Entry 4Y1L (X-ray diffraction, 2.70 A resolution); this record covers chains A and B of the 3 polymer chains in the assembly.

Chain A (and B):
Molecule: SUMO-conjugating enzyme UBC9
Organism: Homo sapiens
Notes: EC 6.3.2.-; chain B of this document is another copy of the same molecule, construct and numbering; everything in this record applies to it too
UniProtKB: P63279 (UBC9_HUMAN); residues 1-158 here = UniProt positions 1-158
Amino-acid sequence (158 residues; numbered 1 to 158; the number before each row is that of its first residue):
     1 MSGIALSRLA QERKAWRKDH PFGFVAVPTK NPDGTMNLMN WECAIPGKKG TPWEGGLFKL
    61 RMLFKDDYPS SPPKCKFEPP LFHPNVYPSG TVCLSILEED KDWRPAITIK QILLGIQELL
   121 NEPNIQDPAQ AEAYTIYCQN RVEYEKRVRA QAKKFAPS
Curated features (UniProtKB/Swiss-Prot):
  - region: Arg13 to Lys18 (Interaction with SUMO1)
  - active site: Cys93 (Glycyl thioester intermediate)
  - site: Ile4 (Interaction with RANBP2), Val25 (Interaction with RANBP2), Leu57 (Interaction with RANBP2), Asp100, Lys101 (Substrate binding)
  - modified residue: Ser2 (N-acetylserine), Lys65 (N6-acetyllysine), Ser71 (Phosphoserine)
  - cross-link (Glycyl lysine isopeptide (Lys-Gly)): Lys18 (interchain with G-Cter in SUMO2), Lys48 (interchain with G-Cter in SUMO2), Lys49 (interchain with G-Cter in SUMO1), Lys101 (interchain with G-Cter in SUMO2)
  - mutagenesis: Arg13 to Lys14 (Impairs binding to SUMO1 and catalytic activity), Arg17 to Lys18 (Impairs binding to SUMO1 and catalytic activity), Phe22 (F22A: Impairs binding to RANBP2), Val25 (V25A: Impairs binding to RANBP2), Val27 (V27A: Impairs binding to RANBP2), Glu42 (E42A: Slightly impairs binding to RANBP2), Lys48 (K48A: Slightly impairs binding to RANBP2), Glu54 (E54A: Slightly impairs binding to RANBP2), Leu57 (L57A: Impairs binding to RANBP2), Lys59 (K59A: Impairs binding to RANBP2), Arg61 (R61A: Slightly impairs binding to RANBP2), Asn85 (N85Q: Impairs catalytic activity), 4 further mutagenesis entries in UniProt
From the paper describing this entry:
  - catalytic residues: Cys93 (citing earlier work)
  - self-association interface (contacts with another copy of this molecule); pairs are residue here / residue on that copy: Arg13-Gln126, Lys14-Asp127, Met1, Ile4, Ile4, Leu6, Ser7, Ala10, Gln11, Met36, Leu38, Ile125, Ile125, Pro128, Pro128, Tyr134, Tyr134, Thr135, Thr135, Cys138, Cys138

Interface between chain A and chain B:
Pairs across the interface - 14 pairs, chain A then chain B:
  Met1(A) - Ile125(B)  hydrophobic
  Met1(A) - Cys138(B)
  Met1(A) - Arg141(B)
  Gly3(A) - Tyr134(B)
  Gly3(A) - Cys138(B)
  Leu6(A) - Tyr134(B)
  Ser7(A) - Pro128(B)
  Ser7(A) - Tyr134(B)
  Ala10(A) - Gln126(B)
  Ala10(A) - Pro128(B)
  Arg13(A) - Gln126(B)
  Lys14(A) - Gln126(B)
  Lys14(A) - Asp127(B)  salt bridge
  Met36(A) - Gln126(B)
Other interface residues (no listed pair), chain A (12 interface residues in all): Ser2, Ile4, Gln11, Leu38
Other interface residues (no listed pair), chain B (11 interface residues in all): Cys93, Thr135, Tyr137, Gln139

Summary:
12 residues of chain A face 11 of chain B across their interface; the contacts include 1 salt bridge. Its one
salt-bridged contact is Lys14(A)-Asp127(B). From UniProt: active-site residue Cys93(A) and 19 mutagenesis
sites on chain A. The paper reports the catalytic residue Cys93(A); a self-association interface involving
Met1(A), Ile4(A) and Leu6(A) among others.
Both chains are SUMO-conjugating enzyme UBC9 (Homo sapiens). Entry 4Y1L (Ubc9 Homodimer The Missing Link in
Poly-SUMO Chain Formation) was determined by X-ray diffraction.
